Entry 7PB6 (X-ray diffraction, 1.50 A resolution); this record covers chain A.

== Chain A ==
Protein: GlcNAc-binding protein A
Organism: Vibrio cholerae O1
UniProtKB: Q9KLD5 (GBPA_VIBCH); residue numbers follow UniProt; this construct covers 24-203
Amino-acid sequence (180 residues; row label = number of the first residue in the row):
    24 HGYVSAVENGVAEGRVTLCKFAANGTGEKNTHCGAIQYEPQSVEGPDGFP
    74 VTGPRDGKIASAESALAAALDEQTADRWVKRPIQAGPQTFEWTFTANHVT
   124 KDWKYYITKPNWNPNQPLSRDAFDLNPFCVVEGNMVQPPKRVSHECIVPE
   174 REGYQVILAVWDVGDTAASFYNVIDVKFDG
Disulfide bonds: Cys42-Cys56, Cys152-Cys169
Bound ions: Cu ion: His24, His121; K+ site 1: Asp70, Asp185, Val186, Thr189, Ala191; K+ site 2: Asp70, Thr75; K+ site 3: Glu86 (shared with 1 residue of chain B)
What the authors report for this chain:
  - K+ coordination: Asp70, Asp185, Val186, Thr189, Ala191
  - conformationally variable residues (side-chain flip): Asp70
  - mutagenesis - D70A: unchanged stability in response to in the absence of calcium
  - mutagenesis - D70A, D70K: abolished binding to calcium
  - mutagenesis - D70K (Tm change 0.4 degC): unchanged stability in response to in the absence of salts
  - mutagenesis - D70A, D70K: decreased catalytic activity

== Summary ==
His24 and His121 coordinate a Cu ion ion. The K+ site 1 is built by Asp70, Asp185, Val186, Thr189 and Ala191.
The paper reports that D70A and D70K abolish binding to calcium; K+ coordination by Asp70, Asp185 and Val186
among others.
Chain A is GlcNAc-binding protein A (Vibrio cholerae O1); the structure, Structure of LPMO domain of
colonization factor GbpA from Vibrio cholerae in the presence of potassium, was determined by X-ray
diffraction, deposited together with 7PB7.
